PDB entry 5ME9 | X-ray diffraction, 2.70 A resolution | chain A

Chain A:
Molecule: Cell division cycle protein CDT1
Source organism: Saccharomyces cerevisiae
UniProtKB: P47112 (CDT1_YEAST); numbering as in UniProt (aligned over 2-438)
Chain sequence (439 residues; each row starts with the number of its first residue; numbering starts at 0):
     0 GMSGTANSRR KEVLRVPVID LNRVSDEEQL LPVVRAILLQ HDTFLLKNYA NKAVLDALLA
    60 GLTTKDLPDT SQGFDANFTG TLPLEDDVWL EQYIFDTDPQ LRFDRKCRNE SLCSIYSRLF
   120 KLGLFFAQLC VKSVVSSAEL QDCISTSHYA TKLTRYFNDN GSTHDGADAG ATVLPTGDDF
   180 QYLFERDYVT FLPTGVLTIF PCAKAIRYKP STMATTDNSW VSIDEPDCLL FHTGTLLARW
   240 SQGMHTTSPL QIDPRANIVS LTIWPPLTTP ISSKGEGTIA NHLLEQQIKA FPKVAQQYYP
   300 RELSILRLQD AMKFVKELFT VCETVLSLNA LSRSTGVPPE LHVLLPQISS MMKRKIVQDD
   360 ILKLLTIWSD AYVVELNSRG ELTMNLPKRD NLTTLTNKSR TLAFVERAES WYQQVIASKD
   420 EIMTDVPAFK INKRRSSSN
Not modelled in the structure: 0-11, 160-185, 211-216, 271-276, 332-334, 433-438
Modified residues: Mse-1, Mse-212 (selenomethionine); Mse-243, Mse-311, Mse-350, Mse-351, Mse-383, Mse-422 (selenomethionine; parent Met)
Construct notes: expression tag (0-1)

In short:
Chain A is Cell division cycle protein CDT1 (Saccharomyces cerevisiae); the structure, Crystal structure of
yeast Cdt1 (N terminal and middle domain), form 1, was determined by X-ray diffraction together with 5MEA,
5MEB and 5MEC from the same study.
